PDB entry 7ALW | electron microscopy, 3.70 A resolution | chains D and E of the 9 polymer chains in the assembly

== Chain D (and E) ==
Name: Low calcium response protein
Organism: Yersinia enterocolitica
Notes: chain E of this document is another copy of the same molecule, construct and numbering; everything in this record applies to it too
UniProtKB: Q51875 (Q51875_YEREN); numbering as in UniProt (aligned over 1-704)
Chain sequence (710 residues; numbered 1 to 710; the number before each row is that of its first residue):
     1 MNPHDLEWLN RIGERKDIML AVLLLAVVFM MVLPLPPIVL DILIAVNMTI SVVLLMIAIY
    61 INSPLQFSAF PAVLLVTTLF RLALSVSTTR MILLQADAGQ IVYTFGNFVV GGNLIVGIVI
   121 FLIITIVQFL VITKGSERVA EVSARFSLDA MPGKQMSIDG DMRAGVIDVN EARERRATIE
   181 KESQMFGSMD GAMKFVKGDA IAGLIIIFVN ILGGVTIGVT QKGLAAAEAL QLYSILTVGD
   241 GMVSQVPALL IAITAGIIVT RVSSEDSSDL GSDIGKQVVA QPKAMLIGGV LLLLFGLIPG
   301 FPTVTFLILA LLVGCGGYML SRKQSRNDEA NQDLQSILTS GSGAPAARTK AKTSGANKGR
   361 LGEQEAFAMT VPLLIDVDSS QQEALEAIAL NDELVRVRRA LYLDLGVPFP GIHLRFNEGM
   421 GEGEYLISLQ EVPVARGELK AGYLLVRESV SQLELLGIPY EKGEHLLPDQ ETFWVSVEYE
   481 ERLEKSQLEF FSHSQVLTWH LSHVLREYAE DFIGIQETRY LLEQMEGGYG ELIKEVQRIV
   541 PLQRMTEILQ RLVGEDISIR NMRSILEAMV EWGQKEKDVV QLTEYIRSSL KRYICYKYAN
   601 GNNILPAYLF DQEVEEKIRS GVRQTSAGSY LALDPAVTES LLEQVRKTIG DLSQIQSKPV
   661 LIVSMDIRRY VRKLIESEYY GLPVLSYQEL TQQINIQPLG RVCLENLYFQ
Unresolved in the structure: 1-360, 705-710
Construct notes: conflict I38 (Leu in Q51875); expression tag (705-710)

== How chain D and chain E interact ==
Residue-residue contacts - 58 pairs, chain D then chain E:
  L361(D) with N391(E); L394(E), hydrophobic; R398(E), hydrogen bond (backbone-side chain); I412(E)
  G362(D) with G411(E)
  E363(D) with R398(E), hydrogen bond (backbone-side chain)
  Q364(D) with R398(E), hydrogen bond (backbone-side chain); P408(E), hydrogen bond (side chain-backbone); F409(E), hydrogen bond (side chain-backbone); P410(E); E517(E), hydrogen bond; Y520(E)
  E365(D) with R398(E), salt bridge; R399(E); Y402(E); P408(E); F409(E)
  A366(D) with Y520(E)
  F367(D) with Y402(E); Y520(E), hydrogen bond (backbone-side chain); L521(E), hydrophobic; Q524(E)
  A368(D) with R399(E); Y402(E), hydrogen bond (backbone-side chain); R560(E), hydrogen bond (backbone-side chain)
  M369(D) with Y529(E), hydrophobic; R560(E)
  T370(D) with R560(E)
  Q430(D) with N561(E), hydrogen bond; S564(E); R592(E)
  E431(D) with R560(E), salt bridge
  V432(D) with R592(E); Y596(E), hydrophobic
  P433(D) with Y596(E), hydrophobic
  D511(D) with R563(E); R592(E), salt bridge
  F512(D) with R563(E)
  I513(D) with R563(E)
  G514(D) with R563(E); E567(E)
  I515(D) with L532(E), hydrophobic; V570(E), hydrophobic
  Q516(D) with G528(E); Y529(E); G530(E), hydrogen bond (side chain-backbone); E531(E), hydrogen bond (side chain-backbone); L532(E), hydrogen bond (side chain-backbone)
  E517(D) with R563(E), salt bridge
  R519(D) with E531(E)
  E523(D) with E531(E)
  Q543(D) with V570(E); Q574(E)
  E547(D) with E571(E); K575(E), salt bridge
  A627(D) with K575(E)
  E676(D) with Q692(E)
  S677(D) with Q692(E)
Other interface residues (no listed pair), chain D (31 interface residues in all): L542, Q550, S626
Other interface residues (no listed pair), chain E (36 interface residues in all): V395, V407, M525, E535, Y593

== Summary ==
31 residues of chain D and 36 residues of chain E are in contact, with 13 hydrogen bonds and 5 salt bridges.
Polar contacts include E365(D)-R398(E), E431(D)-R560(E) and D511(D)-R592(E).
Both chains are Low calcium response protein (Yersinia enterocolitica). Entry 7ALW (Nonameric cytoplasmic
domain of SctV from Yersinia enterocolitica) was determined by electron microscopy (same publication as 7AMY).
